4Q9U - chains E and F of the 8 polymer chains in the assembly; structure by X-ray diffraction, 4.62 A resolution (low resolution: residue-level contacts below are approximate; hydrogen-bond / salt-bridge calls are withheld).

[Chain E]
Molecule: Rab5 GDP/GTP exchange factor
From: Homo sapiens
Notes: engineered mutation(s): 393-407 deletion mutant
UniProt: Q9UJ41 (RABX5_HUMAN); aligned to UniProt positions 132-440 over residues 132-440 (the alignment contains insertions or deletions, so no single offset holds)
Amino-acid sequence (317 residues; each row starts with the number of its first residue):
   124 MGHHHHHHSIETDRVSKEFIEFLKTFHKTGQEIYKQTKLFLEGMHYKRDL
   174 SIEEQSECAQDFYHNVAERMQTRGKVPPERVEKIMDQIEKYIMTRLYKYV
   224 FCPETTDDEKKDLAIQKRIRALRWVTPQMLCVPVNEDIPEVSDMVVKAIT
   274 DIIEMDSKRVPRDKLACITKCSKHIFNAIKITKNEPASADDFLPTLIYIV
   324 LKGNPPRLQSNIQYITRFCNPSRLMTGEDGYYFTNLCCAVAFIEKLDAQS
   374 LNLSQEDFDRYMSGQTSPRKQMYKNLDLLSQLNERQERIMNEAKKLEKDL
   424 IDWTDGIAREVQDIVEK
Not modelled in the structure: 124-133, 310-317, 438-440
Construct notes: expression tag (124-131)
Curated features (UniProtKB/Swiss-Prot):
  - modified residue: Ser132 (Phosphoserine), Lys151 (N6-acetyllysine), Lys170 (N6-acetyllysine), Ser373 (Phosphoserine), Ser377 (Phosphoserine), Ser390 (Phosphoserine)
What the authors report for this chain:
  - catalytic residues: Asp313 (citing earlier work)

[Chain F]
Molecule: Ras-related protein Rab-5A
From: Homo sapiens
UniProt: P20339 (RAB5A_HUMAN); numbering as in UniProt (aligned over 15-184)
Amino-acid sequence (171 residues; each row starts with the number of its first residue):
    14 SGNKICQFKLVLLGESAVGKSSLVLRFVKGQFHEFQESTIGAAFLTQTVC
    64 LDDTTVKFEIWDTAGQERYHSLAPMYYRGAQAAIVVYDITNEESFARAKN
   114 WVKELQRQASPNIVIALSGNKADLANKRAVDFQEAQSYADDNSLLFMETS
   164 AKTSMNVNEIFMAIAKKLPKN
Not modelled in the structure: 14-20, 26-33, 42-52, 61-69, 89-92, 102-103, 134-140, 157, 183-184
Construct notes: expression tag (14)
Curated features (UniProtKB/Swiss-Prot):
  - motif: Gln44 to Ala56 (Switch 1), Ala77 to Ala93 (Switch 2)
  - binding site (GTP): Ser29, Ala30, Gly32, Lys33, Ser34, Ser35, His46, Glu47, Thr52, Gly78, Asn133, Lys134, Asp136, Ala164, Lys165
  - binding site (Mg(2+)): Ser34, Thr52
  - modified residue: Ser84 (Phosphoserine)
  - glycosylation: Arg120 (Microbial infection: N-beta-linked (GlcNAc) arginine)
  - mutagenesis: Ser34 (S34N: Increased interaction wih ATP9A), Gly54 (G54Q: Strongly decreases ZFYVE20 binding affinity), Ala56 (A56E: Strongly decreases ZFYVE20 binding affinity), Phe57 (F57A: Strongly decreases RABEP1 and ZFYVE20 binding affinity), Trp74 (W74A: Strongly decreases RABEP1 binding affinity), Gln79 (Q79L: Loss of GTPase activity. Does not inhibit filopodia formation), Tyr82 (Y82A: Strongly decreases RABEP1 binding affinity. Impairs endosome fusion), Ser84 (S84A: Loss of phosphorylation. No effect on GDI1 and GDI2 binding; S84E: Phosphomimetic mutant. Loss of GDI1 and GDI2 binding), Tyr89 (Y89A: Strongly decreases RABEP1 binding affinity), Lys116 (K116E: No effect on RABEP1 binding affinity), Arg120 (R120E: No effect on RABEP1 binding affinity)

[Chain E / chain F interface]
Contacting residue pairs (21):
  Leu253(E) - Gln79(F)
  Leu253(E) - Tyr82(F)
  Phe299(E) - Ile53(F)
  Lys303(E) - Ile53(F)
  Pro309(E) - Ala55(F)
  Leu347(E) - Lys22(F)
  Met348(E) - Glu72(F)
  Met348(E) - Met88(F)
  Thr349(E) - Lys70(F)
  Thr349(E) - Glu72(F)
  Glu351(E) - Phe57(F)
  Tyr354(E) - Lys22(F)
  Tyr354(E) - Phe57(F)
  Tyr354(E) - Lys70(F)
  Tyr354(E) - Glu72(F)
  Cys361(E) - Leu85(F)
  Gln372(E) - Arg81(F)
  Ser373(E) - Arg81(F)
  Leu374(E) - Arg81(F)
  Asn375(E) - Glu80(F)
  Asn375(E) - Arg81(F)
Other interface residues (no listed pair), chain E (18 interface residues in all): Met252, Ile320, Asn358, Phe365
Other interface residues (no listed pair), chain F (14 interface residues in all): Gly54, Trp74

[In short]
The interface between chain E and chain F involves 18 residues on one side and 14 on the other. Curated
annotation (UniProt) lists 15 GTP-binding residues, Mg2+-binding residues Ser34(F) and Thr52(F) and 11
mutagenesis sites on chain F. From the paper: the catalytic residue Asp313(E).
Here chain E is Rab5 GDP/GTP exchange factor and chain F is Ras-related protein Rab-5A, both from Homo
sapiens. Entry 4Q9U (Crystal structure of the Rab5, Rabex-5delta and Rabaptin-5C21 complex) was determined by
X-ray diffraction, deposited together with 4N3X, 4N3Y and 4N3Z.
